Entry 3KYG (X-ray diffraction, 2.10 A resolution); this record covers chains A and B.

== Chain A (and B) ==
Molecule: Putative uncharacterized protein VCA0042
Source organism: Vibrio cholerae
Notes: chain B of this document is another copy of the same molecule, construct and numbering; everything in this record applies to it too
UniProtKB: Q9KNC3 (Q9KNC3_VIBCH); numbering as in UniProt (aligned over 21-247)
Chain sequence (227 residues; each row starts with the number of its first residue):
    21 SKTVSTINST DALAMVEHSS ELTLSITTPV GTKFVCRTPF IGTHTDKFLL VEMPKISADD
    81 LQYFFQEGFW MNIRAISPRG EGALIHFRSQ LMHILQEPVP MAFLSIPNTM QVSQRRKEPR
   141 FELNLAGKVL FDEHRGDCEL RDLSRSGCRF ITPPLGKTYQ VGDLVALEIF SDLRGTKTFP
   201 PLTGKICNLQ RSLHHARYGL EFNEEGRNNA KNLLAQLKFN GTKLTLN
Construct notes: engineered mutation Arg135 (Leu in Q9KNC3)
Residues lining bound ligands:
  - guanosine-5'-monophosphate (5GP), molecule 1: Met35, Arg99, Gly100, Gln134, Arg135, Arg136, Arg140, Arg169, Cys207, Asn208, Gln210
  - guanosine-5'-monophosphate (5GP), molecule 2: Gly100, Glu101, Arg135, Arg136, Lys137, Arg140, Asp162, Leu163, Ser164, Ser166, Gly167, Cys168, Arg169, Cys207, Asn208, Tyr218, Gly219, Leu220, Glu221

== Interface between chain A and chain B ==
Residue-residue contacts (62; chain A residue first):
  Leu33(A) - His38(B)  hydrogen bond (backbone-side chain)
  Val36(A) - His38(B)  hydrogen bond (backbone-side chain)
  Glu37(A) - Arg99(B)  salt bridge
  His38(A) - Leu33(B)  hydrogen bond (side chain-backbone)
  His38(A) - Val36(B)  hydrogen bond (side chain-backbone)
  His38(A) - His38(B)
  His38(A) - Phe60(B)
  Ser39(A) - Thr63(B)
  Phe60(A) - His38(B)
  Ile61(A) - Ile61(B)
  Ile61(A) - Gly62(B)
  Ile61(A) - Thr63(B)
  Gly62(A) - Ile61(B)
  Thr63(A) - Ser39(B)
  Thr63(A) - Ile61(B)
  Thr63(A) - Glu72(B)
  His64(A) - Glu72(B)
  His64(A) - Val119(B)
  His64(A) - Pro120(B)  hydrogen bond (side chain-backbone)
  His64(A) - Met121(B)
  Thr65(A) - Glu72(B)  hydrogen bond (backbone-side chain)
  Lys67(A) - Val119(B)
  Phe68(A) - Pro118(B)
  Phe68(A) - Val119(B)  hydrophobic
  Leu70(A) - Leu70(B)  hydrophobic
  Leu70(A) - Met121(B)  hydrophobic
  Glu72(A) - His64(B)
  Glu72(A) - Thr65(B)  hydrogen bond (side chain-backbone)
  Arg99(A) - Glu37(B)  salt bridge
  Glu101(A) - His215(B)  salt bridge
  His113(A) - Pro118(B)
  Leu115(A) - Leu115(B)  hydrophobic
  Leu115(A) - Glu117(B)
  Leu115(A) - Pro118(B)
  Pro118(A) - Phe68(B)
  Pro118(A) - His113(B)
  Pro118(A) - Phe123(B)  hydrophobic
  Val119(A) - His64(B)
  Val119(A) - Lys67(B)
  Val119(A) - Phe68(B)  hydrophobic
  Pro120(A) - His64(B)  hydrogen bond (backbone-side chain)
  Met121(A) - Phe123(B)  hydrophobic
  Phe123(A) - Pro118(B)  hydrophobic
  Phe123(A) - Met121(B)  hydrophobic
  Val181(A) - Arg211(B)
  Val181(A) - Ser212(B)
  Val181(A) - Leu213(B)  hydrophobic
  Cys207(A) - Ser212(B)
  Asn208(A) - Arg211(B)
  Asn208(A) - Ser212(B)
  Leu209(A) - Gln210(B)
  Leu209(A) - Arg211(B)  hydrogen bond (backbone-backbone)
  Gln210(A) - Leu209(B)
  Gln210(A) - Gln210(B)
  Arg211(A) - Gln180(B)  hydrogen bond
  Arg211(A) - Val181(B)
  Arg211(A) - Asn208(B)
  Arg211(A) - Leu209(B)  hydrogen bond (backbone-backbone)
  Ser212(A) - Cys207(B)
  Ser212(A) - Asn208(B)
  Leu213(A) - Val181(B)  hydrophobic
  His215(A) - Glu101(B)  salt bridge
Interface residues without a listed pair, chain A (35 interface residues in all): Ala34, Glu117
Interface residues without a listed pair, chain B (36 interface residues in all): Ala34

== In short ==
The interface between chain A and chain B involves 35 residues on one side and 36 on the other, with 11
hydrogen bonds and 4 salt bridges. Polar pairs include Glu37(A)-Arg99(B), Glu101(A)-His215(B) and
Leu33(A)-His38(B). Bound to chain A: guanosine-5'-monophosphate.
Both chains are Putative uncharacterized protein VCA0042 (Vibrio cholerae). Entry 3KYG (Crystal structure of
VCA0042 (L135R) complexed with c-di-GMP) was determined by X-ray diffraction together with 3KYF from the same
study.
